PDB entry 5Y2J | X-ray diffraction, 2.55 A resolution | chains C and D of the 4 polymer chains in the assembly

[Chain C (and D)]
Molecule: Nonstructural protein 4
Source organism: Bovine rotavirus G10
Notes: chain D of this document is another copy of the same molecule, construct and numbering; everything in this record applies to it too
UniProt: Q6QT01 (Q6QT01_9REOV); numbering as in UniProt (aligned over 95-146)
Chain sequence (53 residues; each row starts with the number of its first residue):
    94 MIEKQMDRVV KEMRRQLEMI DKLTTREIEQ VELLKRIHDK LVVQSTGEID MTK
Disordered / not traced: 133-146 (chain D: 138-146)
Construct notes: expression tag (94)

[Interface between chain C and chain D]
Pairs across the interface - 23 pairs, chain C then chain D:
  E96(C) - R108(D)  salt bridge
  E96(C) - M112(D)
  M99(C) - L116(D)  hydrophobic
  D100(C) - R119(D)  salt bridge
  V103(C) - L116(D)  hydrophobic
  V103(C) - R119(D)
  V103(C) - Q123(D)
  K104(C) - R119(D)
  M106(C) - Q123(D)
  R107(C) - E122(D)  salt bridge
  R107(C) - Q123(D)
  R107(C) - L126(D)
  L110(C) - Q123(D)
  L110(C) - L126(D)  hydrophobic
  L110(C) - L127(D)  hydrophobic
  E111(C) - L126(D)
  D114(C) - I130(D)
  D114(C) - K133(D)  salt bridge
  T117(C) - K133(D)  hydrogen bond
  T117(C) - L134(D)
  T118(C) - K133(D)  hydrogen bond
  I121(C) - K133(D)
  I121(C) - Q137(D)
Interface residues without a listed pair, chain C (14 interface residues in all): I113

[Overview]
The interface between chain C and chain D involves 14 residues on one side and 12 on the other; the contacts
include 2 hydrogen bonds and 4 salt bridges. Polar contacts include E96(C)-R108(D), D100(C)-R119(D) and
R107(C)-E122(D).
Both chains are Nonstructural protein 4 (Bovine rotavirus G10). Entry 5Y2J (Crystal structure of the
oligomerization domain of NSP4 from rotavirus strain MF66) was determined by X-ray diffraction, deposited
together with 5Y2E and 5Y2H.
